Entry 6A18 (X-ray diffraction, 2.48 A resolution); this record covers chain A.

[Chain A]
Name: Cytochrome P450 90B1
From: Arabidopsis thaliana
Notes: EC 1.14.-.-
UniProtKB: O64989 (C90B1_ARATH); numbering as in UniProt; present here: 29-255, 278-434, 447-513
Sequence (457 residues; numbered 27 to 517; 34 numbers in that range are skipped by the numbering (no residue carries them; nothing is unmodelled there); the number before each row is that of its first residue):
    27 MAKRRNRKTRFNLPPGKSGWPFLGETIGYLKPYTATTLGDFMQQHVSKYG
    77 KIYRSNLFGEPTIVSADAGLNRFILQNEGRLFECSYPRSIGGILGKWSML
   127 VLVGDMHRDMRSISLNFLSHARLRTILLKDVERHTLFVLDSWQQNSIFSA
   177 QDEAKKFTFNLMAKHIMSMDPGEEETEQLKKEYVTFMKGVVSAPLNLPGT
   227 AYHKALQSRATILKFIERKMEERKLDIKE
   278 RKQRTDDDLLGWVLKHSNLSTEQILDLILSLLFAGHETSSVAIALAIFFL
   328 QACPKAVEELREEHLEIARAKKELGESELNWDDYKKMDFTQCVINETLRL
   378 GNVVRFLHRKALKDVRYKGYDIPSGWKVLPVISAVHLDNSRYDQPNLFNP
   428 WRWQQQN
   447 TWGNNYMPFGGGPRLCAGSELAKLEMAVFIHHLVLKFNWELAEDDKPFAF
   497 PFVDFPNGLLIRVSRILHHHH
Disordered / not traced: 27-36, 219-222, 514-517
Sequence notes: initiating methionine (27); expression tag (28, 514-517); engineered mutation Leu-506 (Pro in O64989)
Swiss-Prot annotation at these positions:
  - binding site (heme): Cys-462
  - mutagenesis: Ile-324 to Phe-326 (In dwf4-2; dwarf plant)

[Overview]
Curated annotation (UniProt) lists heme-binding residue Cys-462 and 3 mutagenesis sites.
Chain A is Cytochrome P450 90B1 (Arabidopsis thaliana); the structure, Crystal structure of CYP90B1 in complex
with 1,6-hexandiol, was determined by X-ray diffraction, deposited together with 6A15, 6A16 and 6A17.
